PDB entry 4ZVR | X-ray diffraction, 2.30 A resolution | chains B and E of the 6 polymer chains in the assembly

# Chain B
Protein: Caspase-7
Source organism: Homo sapiens
Notes: EC 3.4.22.60
Reference sequence: P55210 (CASP7_HUMAN); numbering as in UniProt (aligned over 199-303)
Sequence (113 residues; each row starts with the number of its first residue):
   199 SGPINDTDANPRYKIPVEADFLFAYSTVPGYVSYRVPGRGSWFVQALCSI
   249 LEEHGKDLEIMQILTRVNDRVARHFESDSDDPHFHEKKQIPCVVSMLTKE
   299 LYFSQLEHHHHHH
Unresolved in the structure: 199-210, 304-311
Construct notes: engineered mutation Val230 (Tyr in P55210), Tyr232 (Trp in P55210), Val234 (Ser in P55210), Asp276 (Gln in P55210); expression tag (304-311)
Curated features (UniProtKB/Swiss-Prot):
  - region: Val226 to Tyr229, Ser231, Arg233, Pro235 to Gly238 (Loop L3), Glu274 to Ile288 (Loop L4)
  - site: Tyr223 (Involved in allosteric regulation)
  - modified residue: Arg233 (Microbial infection: ADP-riboxanated arginine), Ser239 (Phosphoserine)
  - mutagenesis: Asp206 (D206A: Reduced cleavage and activation by initiator caspases. Abolished cleavage and activation by initiator caspases; when associated with A-198), Tyr223 (Y223A/F/W/D/E: Does not significantly affect thiol protease catalytic efficiency), Tyr229 (Y229W: Strongly reduced thiol protease catalytic efficiency), Arg233 (R233A: Abolished ADP-riboxanation by C.violaceum CopC), Ser239 (S239A: Abolished phosphorylation by PAK2; when associated with A-30 and A-173; S239E: Mimics phosphorylation; leading to inactivate thiol protease activity), Cys290 (C290S: Decreased phosphorylation by PAK2; C290T/N: Does not significantly affect thiol protease catalytic activity)

# Chain E
Protein: Peptide ACE-ASP-GLU-VAL-ASJ
Sequence (5 residues; row label = number of the first residue in the row):
   701 XDEVX
Modified / non-standard residues: ACE (acetyl group) at position 701; ASJ ((3S)-3-amino-4-hydroxybutanoic acid) at position 705

# Interface between chain B and chain E
Pairs across the interface - 18 pairs, chain B then chain E:
  Val230(B) - Val704(E)  hydrophobic
  Ser231(B) - Glu703(E)
  Ser231(B) - Val704(E)
  Ser231(B) - ASJ_705(E)  hydrogen bond (backbone-backbone)
  Tyr232(B) - Glu703(E)
  Tyr232(B) - Val704(E)  hydrophobic
  Arg233(B) - Asp702(E)
  Arg233(B) - Glu703(E)  salt bridge
  Arg233(B) - Val704(E)
  Arg233(B) - ASJ_705(E)
  Val234(B) - Asp702(E)
  Pro235(B) - ACE_701(E)
  Pro235(B) - Glu703(E)
  Trp240(B) - Asp702(E)  hydrogen bond
  Ser275(B) - Asp702(E)
  Asp276(B) - ACE_701(E)
  Asp276(B) - Asp702(E)  hydrogen bond (backbone-side chain)
  Phe282(B) - Val704(E)  hydrophobic
Other interface residues (no listed pair), chain B (12 interface residues in all): Glu274, Ser277

# In short
The interface between chain B and chain E involves 12 residues on one side and 5 on the other, with 3 hydrogen
bonds and 1 salt bridge. Polar pairs include Arg233(B)-Glu703(E), Trp240(B)-Asp702(E) and Asp276(B)-Asp702(E).
UniProt lists 6 mutagenesis sites on chain B.
Here chain B is Caspase-7 (Homo sapiens) and chain E is Peptide ACE-ASP-GLU-VAL-ASJ. Entry 4ZVR (Caspase-7
Variant 4 (V4) with reprogrammed substrate specificity due to Y230V/W232Y/S234V/Q276D substitutions bound to
DEVD inhibitor) was determined by X-ray diffraction (same publication as 4ZVO, 4ZVP, 4ZVQ, 4ZVS, 4ZVT and
4ZVU).
